PDB entry 7QU3 | X-ray diffraction, 1.60 A resolution | chain A

== Chain A ==
Name: Na(+)-translocating NADH-quinone reductase subunit F
Source organism: Pseudomonas aeruginosa
Notes: EC 7.2.1.1; fragment: FAD binding domain; engineered mutation(s): residues 130-407
Reference sequence: Q02PF8 (NQRF_PSEAB); residue numbers follow UniProt; this construct covers 130-407
Amino-acid sequence (280 residues; each row starts with the number of its first residue):
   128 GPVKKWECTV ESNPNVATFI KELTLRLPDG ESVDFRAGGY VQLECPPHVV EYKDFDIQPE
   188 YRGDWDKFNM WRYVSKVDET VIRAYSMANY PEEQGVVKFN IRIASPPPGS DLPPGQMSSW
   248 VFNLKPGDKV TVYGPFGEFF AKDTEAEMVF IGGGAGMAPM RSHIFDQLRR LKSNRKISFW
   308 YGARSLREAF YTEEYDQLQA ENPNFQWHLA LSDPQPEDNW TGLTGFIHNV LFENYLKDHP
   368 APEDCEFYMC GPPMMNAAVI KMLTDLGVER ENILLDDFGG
Unresolved in the structure: 407
Differences from the reference sequence: expression tag (128-129)
Residues lining bound ligands:
  - FAD (flavin-adenine dinucleotide): Y167, R210, A211, Y212, S213, N227, I228, R229, A231, S232, P233, P234, L239, P240, P241, G242, Q243, M244, S245, A282, A285, D404, F405
  - RYM (4-(benzimidazol-1-ylmethyl)benzenecarbonitrile): R229, G280, G281, G309, A310, R311, S339, F353, I354, H355, P379, M381, M382, A385

== In short ==
Chain A binds flavin-adenine dinucleotide and compound RYM.
Chain A is Na(+)-translocating NADH-quinone reductase subunit F (Pseudomonas aeruginosa); the structure, X-ray
structure of FAD domain of NqrF of Pseudomonas aeruginosa, was determined by X-ray diffraction together with
7QTY, 7QU0 and 7QU5 from the same study.
